Entry 7JZ1 (X-ray diffraction, 3.37 A resolution); this record covers chains H and L.

== Chain H ==
Protein: MGC34 heavy chain
Organism: Homo sapiens
Sequence (357 residues; row label = number of the first residue in the row):
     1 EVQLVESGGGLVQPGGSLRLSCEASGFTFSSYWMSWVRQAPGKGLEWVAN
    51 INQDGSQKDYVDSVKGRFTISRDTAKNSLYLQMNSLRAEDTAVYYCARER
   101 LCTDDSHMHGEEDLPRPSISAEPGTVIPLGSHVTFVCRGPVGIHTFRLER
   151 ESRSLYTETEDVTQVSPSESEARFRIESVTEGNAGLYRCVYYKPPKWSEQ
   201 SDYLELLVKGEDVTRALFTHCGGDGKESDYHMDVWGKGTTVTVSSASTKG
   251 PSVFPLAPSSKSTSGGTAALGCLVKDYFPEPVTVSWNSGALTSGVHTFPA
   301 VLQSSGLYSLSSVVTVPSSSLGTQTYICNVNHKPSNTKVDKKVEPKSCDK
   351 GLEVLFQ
Disordered / not traced: 349-357
Cystine bridges: C22-C96, C102-C221, C137-C189, C272-C328

== Chain L ==
Protein: MGC34 light chain
Organism: Homo sapiens
Sequence (217 residues; numbered 1 to 217; the number before each row is that of its first residue):
     1 QTVVTQEPSLTVSPGGTVTLTCASSTGAVTSGYYPSWFHQKPGQPVRALI
    51 YSTSKTHSWTPARFSGSLLGGKAALTLSNVQPEDEADYYCLLYYGGPQPW
   101 VFGGGTKLTVLSQPKAAPSVTLFPPSSEELQANKATLVCLISDFYPGAVT
   151 VAWKADSSPVKAGVETTTPSKQSNNKYAASSYLSLTPEQWKSHRSYSCQV
   201 THEGSTVEKTVAPTECS
Disordered / not traced: 217
Cystine bridges: C22-C90, C139-C198

== How chain H and chain L interact ==
Disulfides between the chains: C348(H)-C216(L)
Residue-residue contacts (92; chain H residue first):
  V37(H) - F102(L)  hydrophobic
  Q39(H) - Q40(L)  hydrogen bond
  Q39(H) - Y89(L)
  G42(H) - T168(L)
  G44(H) - Y89(L)
  G44(H) - G104(L)
  L45(H) - Y89(L)
  L45(H) - F102(L)
  W47(H) - Q98(L)
  W47(H) - P99(L)
  W47(H) - W100(L)
  W47(H) - F102(L)
  D59(H) - P97(L)
  D59(H) - Q98(L)
  Y60(H) - Q98(L)
  D62(H) - Q98(L)  hydrogen bond
  K65(H) - Q98(L)
  Y95(H) - Q40(L)
  E99(H) - W100(L)
  D104(H) - Y34(L)
  D104(H) - K55(L)
  E151(H) - S54(L)
  E151(H) - S65(L)  hydrogen bond (backbone-side chain)
  E151(H) - G66(L)
  E151(H) - S67(L)
  S152(H) - S65(L)  hydrogen bond
  L186(H) - T53(L)
  L186(H) - S54(L)
  Y203(H) - S54(L)
  Y203(H) - K55(L)
  E205(H) - S31(L)
  G225(H) - Y34(L)
  K226(H) - G95(L)
  E227(H) - Y93(L)
  S228(H) - Y34(L)
  S228(H) - Y93(L)
  D229(H) - Y34(L)
  D229(H) - Y51(L)
  Y230(H) - Y33(L)  hydrogen bond (side chain-backbone)
  Y230(H) - Y34(L)  hydrogen bond (side chain-backbone)
  Y230(H) - P35(L)
  Y230(H) - S36(L)
  Y230(H) - L91(L)  hydrogen bond (side chain-backbone)
  Y230(H) - L92(L)
  Y230(H) - Y93(L)  hydrogen bond (side chain-backbone)
  Y230(H) - W100(L)
  H231(H) - S36(L)
  H231(H) - F38(L)
  H231(H) - A48(L)
  H231(H) - L49(L)
  H231(H) - I50(L)  hydrogen bond (side chain-backbone)
  H231(H) - Y51(L)
  H231(H) - H57(L)  hydrogen bond
  M232(H) - W100(L)  hydrophobic
  W235(H) - F38(L)
  W235(H) - P45(L)
  W235(H) - V46(L)
  W235(H) - F102(L)  hydrophobic
  G236(H) - P45(L)
  F254(H) - S126(L)
  F254(H) - E129(L)
  P255(H) - S126(L)
  P255(H) - E128(L)
  L256(H) - F123(L)  hydrophobic
  K261(H) - T210(L)
  A269(H) - F123(L)
  L273(H) - Y182(L)  hydrophobic
  K275(H) - T136(L)
  H296(H) - S142(L)
  H296(H) - Q172(L)
  H296(H) - A178(L)
  F298(H) - L140(L)  hydrophobic
  F298(H) - I141(L)
  F298(H) - A179(L)
  F298(H) - S180(L)
  P299(H) - S170(L)
  P299(H) - A178(L)
  A300(H) - T167(L)
  V301(H) - T167(L)
  V301(H) - Y182(L)  hydrophobic
  Q303(H) - E165(L)  hydrogen bond
  S304(H) - E165(L)  hydrogen bond (backbone-side chain)
  L310(H) - Y182(L)
  S311(H) - V138(L)
  S311(H) - L140(L)
  S311(H) - Y182(L)  hydrogen bond
  V313(H) - F123(L)  hydrophobic
  V313(H) - L140(L)  hydrophobic
  K341(H) - E128(L)  salt bridge
  K346(H) - P124(L)
  K346(H) - C216(L)
  C348(H) - C216(L)  disulfide
Interface residues without a listed pair, chain H (60 interface residues in all): K43, N50, V61, R153, D224, D233, K237, A257, L270, G271, D276, S309
Interface residues without a listed pair, chain L (58 interface residues in all): G32, W37, S52, A62, T121, K134

== Overview ==
60 residues of chain H face 58 of chain L across their interface, with 1 disulfide bond, 13 hydrogen bonds and
1 salt bridge. Polar contacts include K341(H)-E128(L), Q39(H)-Q40(L) and D62(H)-Q98(L).
Here chain H is MGC34 heavy chain and chain L is MGC34 light chain, both from Homo sapiens. Entry 7JZ1
(Crystal structure of broadly Plasmodium RIFIN reactive LAIR1-inserted antibody MGC34) was determined by X-ray
diffraction (same publication as 7JZ4, 7JZI and 7JZK).
